8QUE - chains A and B of the 10 polymer chains in the assembly; structure by electron microscopy, 3.30 A resolution.

[Chain A]
Protein: PHIKZ055
Organism: Pseudomonas phage phiKZ
Notes: engineered mutation(s): N-Terminal-Histidine-Tag
Reference sequence: Q8SDA7 (Q8SDA7_BPDPK); residues 1-415 here = UniProt positions 1-415
Sequence (508 residues; row label = number of the first residue in the row; numbers below 1 keep their minus sign (Met-19 is residue -19)):
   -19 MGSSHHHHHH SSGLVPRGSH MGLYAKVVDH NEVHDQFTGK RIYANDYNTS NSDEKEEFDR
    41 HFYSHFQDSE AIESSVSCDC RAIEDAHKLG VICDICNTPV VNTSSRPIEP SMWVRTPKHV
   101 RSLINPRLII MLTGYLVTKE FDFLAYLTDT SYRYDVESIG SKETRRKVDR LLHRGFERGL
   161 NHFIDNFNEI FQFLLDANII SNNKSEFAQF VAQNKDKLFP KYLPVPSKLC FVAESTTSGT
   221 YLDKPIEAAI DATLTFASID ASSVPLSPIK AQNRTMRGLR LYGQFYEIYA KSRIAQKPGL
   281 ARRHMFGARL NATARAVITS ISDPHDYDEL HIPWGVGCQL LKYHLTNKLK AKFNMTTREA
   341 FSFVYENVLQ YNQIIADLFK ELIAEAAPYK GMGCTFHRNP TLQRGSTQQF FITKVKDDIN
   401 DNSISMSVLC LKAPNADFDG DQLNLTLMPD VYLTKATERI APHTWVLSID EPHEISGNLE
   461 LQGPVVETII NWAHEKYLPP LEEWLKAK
Unresolved in the structure: -19 to 0, 487-488
Differences from the reference sequence: initiating methionine (-19); expression tag (-18 to 0)
Metal / ion sites: Zn2+: Cys58, Cys60, Cys73, Cys76
From the paper describing this entry:
  - catalytic residues: Asp417 to Asp421
  - binding site for the 8-nt RNA strand: Asp417 to Asp421

[Chain B]
Protein: PHIKZ068
Organism: Pseudomonas phage phiKZ
Reference sequence: Q8SD94 (Q8SD94_BPDPK); residue numbers follow UniProt; this construct covers 1-521
Sequence (521 residues; each row starts with the number of its first residue):
     1 MEIIVTGVQG TGFTEVATEH NGKRLTWTTT AYSKIRVQDQ QRVFQEINDY WSGLSAEAQQ
    61 HIWNCYVEIR KIMDMAMDPM RIAMSLSYYI KEMYKAMPMN SFRRWLLTIG KLYIPVDIEE
   121 VITDDSRYNR PDQTYLKHDY INLASVSLAL RPLVPIWGEF IDQGTSQEMH KECEVISLIS
   181 DCEVNHWPVD EISIDGTPVE TAYDKLSAYV KFCVEDEAPT LANLYRGMSS AEVPDILQAK
   241 VMVRRLTILP LNDATSHSIV SNMFRYVKSN LNPAERSTAD RVNDKRPDKG GIDDDDKTSF
   301 IESHKTKQRV TPGDIVAYNL DALDVVKLVH KIDDTVPVEL IQECLDCVAV TATKDIYPHQ
   361 ILLAQWVMHK AFPARAFSHI NKNAVNHLLA AAQSLMWHWG FQQVAVFMQV ELYYSGEHAM
   421 SIQPRNSTRI QIKYKDVMDE LYPHQRQQRA INGVPVAPVN IAGIAVQSAH ASIRSSNWIY
   481 HGPDRLFKEA EQVTQNKVLV VPATIKSVIT ELVIHLGKLN Q
Unresolved in the structure: 288-297, 414-429
Differences from the reference sequence: variant Glu2 (Gln in Q8SD94)

[Interface between chain A and chain B]
Contacting residue pairs (77; chain A residue first):
  Ser30(A) - Gln167(B)
  Asn31(A) - Gln167(B)
  Lys35(A) - Arg226(B)
  Phe46(A) - Thr306(B)
  Glu50(A) - Thr306(B)
  Ala51(A) - Lys307(B)
  Ala51(A) - Gln308(B)
  Ala51(A) - Arg309(B)
  Ile52(A) - Lys307(B)
  Ile52(A) - Gln308(B)
  Ile52(A) - Arg309(B)
  Glu53(A) - Arg309(B)
  Glu53(A) - His379(B)
  Ser55(A) - His379(B)
  Glu64(A) - Ser378(B)
  Asp65(A) - Ser378(B)
  Ala66(A) - Ser378(B)
  Ala66(A) - His379(B)
  Ala66(A) - Ile380(B)
  His67(A) - Ile356(B)
  His67(A) - Ile361(B)
  His67(A) - Ile380(B)
  His67(A) - Lys382(B)
  His67(A) - Val385(B)
  Thr83(A) - Gln308(B)
  Glu214(A) - Lys285(B)
  Glu214(A) - His304(B)
  Glu214(A) - Lys305(B)
  Glu214(A) - Thr306(B)
  Ser218(A) - Thr278(B)
  Ser218(A) - Arg281(B)
  Ser218(A) - Asn283(B)
  Gly219(A) - Thr278(B)
  Gly219(A) - Ala279(B)
  Gly219(A) - Asp280(B)
  Gly219(A) - Arg281(B)
  Thr220(A) - Arg281(B)
  Thr220(A) - Val282(B)
  Thr220(A) - Asn283(B)
  Tyr221(A) - Asn283(B)
  Tyr221(A) - Lys285(B)
  Leu222(A) - Val282(B)
  Leu222(A) - Asn283(B)
  Leu222(A) - Asp284(B)
  Leu222(A) - Lys285(B)
  Asp223(A) - Asp284(B)
  Asp223(A) - Lys285(B)
  Lys224(A) - Arg286(B)
  Glu227(A) - Leu221(B)
  Glu227(A) - Asp284(B)
  Asp231(A) - Ser229(B)
  Leu234(A) - Gly227(B)
  Leu234(A) - Met228(B)
  Leu234(A) - Ser229(B)
  Thr235(A) - Ser229(B)
  Arg273(A) - Phe300(B)
  Pro278(A) - Thr298(B)
  Pro278(A) - Ser299(B)
  Pro278(A) - Phe300(B)
  Gly279(A) - Phe300(B)
  Leu280(A) - Ile301(B)
  Arg283(A) - Ser299(B)
  His284(A) - Ser299(B)
  His284(A) - Ile301(B)
  Lys322(A) - Asp314(B)
  Tyr323(A) - Gly313(B)
  Tyr323(A) - Asp314(B)
  Asn334(A) - Lys331(B)
  Met335(A) - Lys327(B)
  Thr336(A) - Leu328(B)
  Thr336(A) - Lys331(B)
  Thr336(A) - Ala371(B)
  Thr337(A) - Ala317(B)
  Thr337(A) - Asp321(B)
  Phe341(A) - Asp314(B)
  Phe341(A) - Ala317(B)
  Phe341(A) - Tyr318(B)
Interface residues without a listed pair, chain A (51 interface residues in all): Phe38, Tyr43, Ser49, Ser54, Lys68, Arg133, Arg254, Ser272, Arg289, Lys330, Arg338, Glu339
Interface residues without a listed pair, chain B (54 interface residues in all): Glu168, Ala208, Ser230, Ala231, Glu232, Pro287, Glu302, Thr311, Asp355, Lys370, Pro373, Phe377, Asn381

[In short]
51 residues of chain A face 54 of chain B across their interface. Cys58(A), Cys60(A), Cys73(A) and Cys76(A)
form the Zn2+ site. The paper reports the catalytic residue Asp417(A); a binding site for the 8-nt RNA strand
at Asp417(A).
Here chain A is PHIKZ055 and chain B is PHIKZ068, both from Pseudomonas phage phiKZ. Entry 8QUE (Structure of
the Bacteriophage PhiKZ non-virion RNA Polymerase bound to DNA and RNA) was determined by electron microscopy,
deposited together with 9RJS.
